Entry 7PWT (X-ray diffraction, 2.31 A resolution); this record covers chains A and B.

[Chain A]
Protein: 14-3-3 protein sigma
Organism: Homo sapiens
UniProtKB: P31947 (1433S_HUMAN); residue numbers follow UniProt; this construct covers 1-231
Chain sequence (236 residues; row label = number of the first residue in the row; numbers below 1 keep their minus sign (Gly-4 is residue -4)):
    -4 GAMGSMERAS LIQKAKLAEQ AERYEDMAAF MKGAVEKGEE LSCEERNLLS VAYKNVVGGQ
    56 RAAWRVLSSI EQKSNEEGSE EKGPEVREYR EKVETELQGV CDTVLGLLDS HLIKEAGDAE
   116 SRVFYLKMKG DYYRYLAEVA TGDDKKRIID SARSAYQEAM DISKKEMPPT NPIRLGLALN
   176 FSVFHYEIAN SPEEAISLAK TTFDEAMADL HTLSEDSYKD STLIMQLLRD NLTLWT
Unresolved in the structure: 71-77, 110-111
Differences from the reference sequence: expression tag (-4 to 0)
Residues lining bound ligands: PJN ((2R)-1-(2-hydroxyphenyl)-2-(4-nitrophenyl)-4-oxidanyl-3-(phenylcarbonyl)-2H-pyrrol-5-one): Cys38, Asn42, Phe119, Lys122, Pro167, Ile168, Gly171, Leu172, Ser212, Asp215, Leu218, Ile219
Curated features (UniProtKB/Swiss-Prot):
  - site (Interaction with phosphoserine on interacting protein): Arg56, Arg129
  - modified residue (Phosphoserine): Ser5, Ser74

[Chain B]
Protein: C-terminus of Estrogen receptor alpha
Organism: Homo sapiens
Chain sequence (8 residues; row label = number of the first residue in the row):
   588 AEGFPATV
Unresolved in the structure: 588-590
Modified / non-standard residues: Thr594 (phosphothreonine; TPO)

[How chain A and chain B interact]
Contacting residue pairs (19):
  Lys49(A) with Thr594(B)
  Arg56(A) with Thr594(B)
  Arg60(A) with Phe591(B)
  Lys122(A) with Val595(B), hydrogen bond (side chain-backbone)
  Arg129(A) with Thr594(B)
  Tyr130(A) with Thr594(B)
  Gly171(A) with Val595(B)
  Leu174(A) with Ala593(B); Thr594(B)
  Asn175(A) with Thr594(B); Val595(B), hydrogen bond (side chain-backbone)
  Val178(A) with Pro592(B), hydrophobic; Ala593(B); Thr594(B)
  Leu222(A) with Ala593(B), hydrophobic; Val595(B), hydrophobic
  Asn226(A) with Pro592(B); Ala593(B), hydrogen bond (side chain-backbone)
  Trp230(A) with Pro592(B), hydrophobic
Also at the interface, not in a pair above, chain A (16 interface residues in all): Asp126, Glu182, Leu229

[Summary]
16 residues of chain A face 5 of chain B across their interface; the contacts include 3 hydrogen bonds. Polar
contacts include Lys122(A)-Val595(B), Asn175(A)-Val595(B) and Asn226(A)-Ala593(B). Ligands of chain A:
compound PJN.
Chain A is 14-3-3 protein sigma and chain B is C-terminus of Estrogen receptor alpha, both from Homo sapiens;
the structure, Crystal structure of 14-3-3 sigma in complex with a C-terminal Estrogen Receptor alpha
phosphopeptide, stabilised by ..., was determined by X-ray diffraction (same publication as 8A9G and 7PWZ).
